PDB entry 4V4W | electron microscopy, 15.00 A resolution (very low resolution: no residue pairs are listed; an interface is given only as per-side residue counts) | chains AA and AL of the 52 polymer chains in the assembly

# Chain AA
Molecule: 16S ribosomal RNA
Source organism: Escherichia coli
Sequence (1488 nucleotides; numbered 5 to 1534; 42 numbers in that range are skipped by the numbering (no residue carries them; nothing is unmodelled there); the number before each row is that of its first residue):
     5 UGAAGAGUUU GAUCAUGGCU CAGAUUGAAC GCUGGCGGCA GGCCUAACAC AUGCAAGUCG
    65 AACGGU
    73 CCGGAAGAAG CU
    88 UUCUUU
    95 UGGAC
   101 AGUGGCGGAC GGGUGAGUAA UGUCUGGGAA ACUGCCUGAU GGAGGGGGAU AACUACUGGA
   161 AACGGUAGCU AAUACCGCAU AACGUCGCAA GACCAAAGAG GUUU
   216 UCUUGCCAUC GGAUGUGCCC AGAUGGGAUU AGCUAGUAGG UGGGGUAACG GCUCACCUAG
   276 GCGACGAUCC CUAGCUGGUC UGAGAGGAUG ACCAGCCACA CUGGAACUGA GACACGGUCC
   336 AGACUCCUAC GGGAGGCAGC AGUGGGGAAU AUUGCACAAU GGGCGCAAGC CUGAUGCAGC
   396 CAUGCCGCGU GUAUGAAGAA GGCCUUCGGG UUGUAAAGUA CUUUC
   442 GCGGGGAGGA AGGGAGCGAC GA
   474 GCUCAUUGAC GUUACCCGC
   494 GAAGUAGCAC CGGCUAACUC CGUGCCAGCA GCCGCGGUAA UACGGAGGGU GCAAGCGUUA
   554 AUCGGAAUUA CUGGGCGUAA AGCGCACGCA GGCGGUUUGU UAAGUCAGAU GUGAAAUCCC
   614 CGGGCUCAAC CUGGGAACUG CAUCUGAUAC UGGCAAGCUU GAGUCUCGUA GAGGGGGGUA
   674 GAAUUCCAGG UGUAGCGGUG AAAUGCGUAG AGAUCUGGAG GAAUACCGGU GGCGAAGGCG
   734 GCCCCCUGGA CGAAGACUGA CGCUCAGGUG CGAAAGCGUG GGGAGCAAAC AGGAUUAGAU
   794 ACCCUGGUAG UCCACGCCGU AAACGAUGUC GACUUGGAGG UUGUGUCU
   848 CGUGGCUUCC GGAGCUAACG CGUUAAGUCG ACCGCCUGGG GAGUACGGCC GCAAGGUUAA
   908 AACUCAAAUG AAUUGACGGG GGCCCGCACA AGCGGUGGAG CAUGUGGUUU AAUUCGAUGC
   968 AACGCGAAGA ACCUUACCUG GUCUUGACAU CCACGGAAGU UUUCAGAGAU GAGAAUGUGC
  1028 CUUCGGGAAC CGUGAGACAG GUGCUGCAUG GCUGUCGUCA GCUCGUGUUG UGAAAUGUUG
  1088 GGUUAAGUCC CGCAACGAGC GCAACCCUUA UCCUUUGUUG CCAGCGGUCC GGCCGGGAAC
  1148 UCAAAGGAGA CUGCCAGUGA UA
  1171 ACUGGAGGAA GGUGGGGAUG ACGUCAAGUC AUCAUGGCCC UUACGACCAG GGCUACACAC
  1231 GUGCUACAAU GGCGACUACA AAGAGAAGCG ACCUCGCGAG AGCAAGCGGA CCUCAUAAAG
  1291 UGCGUCGUAG UCCGGAUUGG AGUCUGCAAC UCGACUCCAU GAAGUCGGAA UCGCUAGUAA
  1351 UCGUGGAUCA GAAUGCCACG GUGAAUACGU UCCCGGGCCU UGUACACACC GCCCGUCACA
  1411 CCAUGGGAGU GGGUUGCAAA AGAAGUAGGU AGC
  1446 AACCUUCGGG
  1459 GCGCUUACCA CUUUGUGAUU CAUGACUGGG GUGAAGUCGU AACAAGGUAA CCGUAGGGGA
  1519 ACCUGCGGUU GGAUCA

# Chain AL
Name: 30S ribosomal subunit protein S12
Source organism: Escherichia coli
UniProt: P0A7S3 (RS12_ECOLI); residue numbers follow UniProt; this construct covers 22-122
Sequence (101 residues; numbered 22 to 122; the number before each row is that of its first residue):
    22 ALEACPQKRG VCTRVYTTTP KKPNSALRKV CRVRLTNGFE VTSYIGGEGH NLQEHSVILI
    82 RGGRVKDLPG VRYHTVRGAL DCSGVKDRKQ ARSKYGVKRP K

# Chain AA / chain AL interface
At this resolution (15 A) residue pairs are not listed: 32 residues of chain AA and 35 of chain AL lie at the interface.

# In short
Chain AA and chain AL form an interface of 32 and 35 residues respectively.
Here chain AA is 16S ribosomal RNA and chain AL is 30S ribosomal subunit protein S12, both from Escherichia
coli. Entry 4V4W (Structure of a SecM-stalled E. coli ribosome complex obtained by fitting atomic models for
RNA and ...) was determined by electron microscopy (same publication as 4V4V).
